PDB entry 8T0O | X-ray diffraction, 2.30 A resolution | chains L and H

# Chain L
Name: RB2AT_87 Fab Light chain
Organism: Oryctolagus cuniculus
Notes: antibody fragment or engineered binder
Sequence (217 residues; row label = number of the first residue in the row):
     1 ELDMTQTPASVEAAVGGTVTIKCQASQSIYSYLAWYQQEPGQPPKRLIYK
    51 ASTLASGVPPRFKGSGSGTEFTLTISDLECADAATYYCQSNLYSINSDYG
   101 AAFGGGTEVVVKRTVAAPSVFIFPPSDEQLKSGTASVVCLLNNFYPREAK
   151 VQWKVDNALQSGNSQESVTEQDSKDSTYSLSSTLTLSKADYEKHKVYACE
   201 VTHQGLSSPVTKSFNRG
Disulfides: Cys-23/Cys-88, Cys-139/Cys-199

# Chain H
Name: RB2AT_87 Fab Heavy chain
Organism: Oryctolagus cuniculus
Notes: antibody fragment or engineered binder
Sequence (217 residues; row label = number of the first residue in the row):
     1 QSVKESEGGLFKPTDTLTLTCTVSGFSLSSNAISWVRQAPGNGLEWIGTI
    51 GGSGNTYYASWAKSRSTITRNTNENTVTLKMTSLTAADTATYFCARDSAT
   101 TDSNIWGPGTLVTVSSASTKGPSVFPLAPSSKSTSGGTAALGCLVKDYFP
   151 EPVTVSWNSGALTSGVHTFPAVLQSSGLYSLSSVVTVPSSSLGTQTYICN
   201 VNHKPSNTKVDKKVEPK
Disulfides: Cys-21/Cys-94, Cys-143/Cys-199

# How chain L and chain H interact
Pairs across the interface (73; chain L residue first):
  Glu-1(L) / Ser-60(H)
  Tyr-32(L) / Thr-100(H)
  Tyr-36(L) / Asn-104(H)  hydrogen bond
  Tyr-36(L) / Trp-106(H)
  Gln-38(L) / Gln-38(H)  hydrogen bond
  Pro-43(L) / Trp-106(H)  hydrophobic
  Pro-43(L) / Gly-107(H)
  Pro-43(L) / Pro-108(H)  hydrophobic
  Pro-44(L) / Leu-44(H)  hydrophobic
  Pro-44(L) / Trp-106(H)
  Arg-46(L) / Ser-98(H)  hydrogen bond (side chain-backbone)
  Arg-46(L) / Thr-101(H)  hydrogen bond (side chain-backbone)
  Arg-46(L) / Asp-102(H)
  Arg-46(L) / Ser-103(H)
  Arg-46(L) / Asn-104(H)
  Tyr-49(L) / Thr-100(H)
  Tyr-49(L) / Thr-101(H)
  Tyr-49(L) / Asp-102(H)  hydrogen bond (side chain-backbone)
  Lys-50(L) / Ala-99(H)
  Ala-55(L) / Asp-102(H)
  Ser-56(L) / Asp-102(H)  hydrogen bond (backbone-side chain)
  Tyr-87(L) / Gln-38(H)
  Tyr-87(L) / Gly-43(H)
  Tyr-87(L) / Leu-44(H)  hydrophobic
  Asn-91(L) / Ala-99(H)
  Tyr-93(L) / Thr-49(H)
  Tyr-93(L) / Tyr-57(H)  hydrophobic
  Ser-94(L) / Tyr-57(H)
  Ile-95(L) / Tyr-57(H)  hydrophobic
  Ser-97(L) / Tyr-58(H)
  Gly-100(L) / Trp-46(H)
  Ala-101(L) / Trp-46(H)
  Phe-103(L) / Val-36(H)  hydrophobic
  Phe-103(L) / Leu-44(H)
  Phe-103(L) / Trp-46(H)
  Phe-103(L) / Trp-106(H)  hydrophobic
  Phe-121(L) / Lys-132(H)
  Phe-121(L) / Ser-133(H)
  Phe-121(L) / Ala-140(H)  hydrophobic
  Ile-122(L) / Lys-132(H)  hydrogen bond (backbone-backbone)
  Ile-122(L) / Ser-133(H)  hydrogen bond (backbone-side chain)
  Phe-123(L) / Leu-127(H)
  Phe-123(L) / Ala-128(H)
  Phe-123(L) / Ser-133(H)
  Phe-123(L) / Ala-140(H)
  Ser-126(L) / Phe-125(H)
  Ser-126(L) / Pro-126(H)
  Ser-126(L) / Lys-217(H)
  Asp-127(L) / Lys-217(H)  salt bridge
  Glu-128(L) / Pro-126(H)
  Glu-128(L) / Lys-217(H)  salt bridge
  Gln-129(L) / Phe-125(H)
  Gln-129(L) / Lys-146(H)
  Ser-136(L) / Leu-144(H)
  Ser-136(L) / Lys-146(H)  hydrogen bond
  Leu-140(L) / Phe-169(H)  hydrophobic
  Leu-140(L) / Val-184(H)  hydrophobic
  Asn-142(L) / His-167(H)  hydrogen bond
  Asn-142(L) / Thr-186(H)
  Asn-143(L) / His-167(H)
  Gln-165(L) / Val-172(H)
  Ser-167(L) / Phe-169(H)
  Ser-167(L) / Pro-170(H)  hydrogen bond (side chain-backbone)
  Val-168(L) / Pro-170(H)
  Thr-169(L) / Phe-169(H)
  Ser-179(L) / His-167(H)  hydrogen bond
  Ser-179(L) / Phe-169(H)
  Leu-180(L) / Phe-169(H)
  Ser-181(L) / Phe-169(H)
  Ser-181(L) / Ser-182(H)
  Thr-185(L) / Lys-146(H)  hydrogen bond
  Lys-212(L) / Lys-132(H)
  Ser-213(L) / Lys-132(H)
Interface residues without a listed pair, chain L (48 interface residues in all): Gln-89, Ala-102, Ser-132, Val-138, Glu-166, Asp-172, Phe-214
Interface residues without a listed pair, chain H (49 interface residues in all): Ala-32, Asn-42, Glu-45, Thr-56, Lys-63, Phe-93, Asp-97, Thr-134, Ser-135, Leu-141, Thr-168, Leu-173, Lys-212

# Summary
The interface between chain L and chain H involves 48 residues on one side and 49 on the other, with 13
hydrogen bonds and 2 salt bridges. Polar contacts include Asp-127(L)/Lys-217(H), Glu-128(L)/Lys-217(H) and
Tyr-36(L)/Asn-104(H).
Chain L is RB2AT_87 Fab Light chain and chain H is RB2AT_87 Fab Heavy chain, both from Oryctolagus cuniculus;
the structure, Fab from mAb RB2AT_87, was determined by X-ray diffraction.
